Entry 9GRH (X-ray diffraction, 3.20 A resolution); this record covers chain A.

[Chain A]
Molecule: Inositol hexakisphosphate and diphosphoinositol-pentakisphosphate kinase
Organism: Saccharomyces cerevisiae
Notes: EC 2.7.4.24
UniProtKB: Q06685 (VIP1_YEAST); residues 536-1107 here = UniProt positions 536-1107
Amino-acid sequence (574 residues; row label = number of the first residue in the row):
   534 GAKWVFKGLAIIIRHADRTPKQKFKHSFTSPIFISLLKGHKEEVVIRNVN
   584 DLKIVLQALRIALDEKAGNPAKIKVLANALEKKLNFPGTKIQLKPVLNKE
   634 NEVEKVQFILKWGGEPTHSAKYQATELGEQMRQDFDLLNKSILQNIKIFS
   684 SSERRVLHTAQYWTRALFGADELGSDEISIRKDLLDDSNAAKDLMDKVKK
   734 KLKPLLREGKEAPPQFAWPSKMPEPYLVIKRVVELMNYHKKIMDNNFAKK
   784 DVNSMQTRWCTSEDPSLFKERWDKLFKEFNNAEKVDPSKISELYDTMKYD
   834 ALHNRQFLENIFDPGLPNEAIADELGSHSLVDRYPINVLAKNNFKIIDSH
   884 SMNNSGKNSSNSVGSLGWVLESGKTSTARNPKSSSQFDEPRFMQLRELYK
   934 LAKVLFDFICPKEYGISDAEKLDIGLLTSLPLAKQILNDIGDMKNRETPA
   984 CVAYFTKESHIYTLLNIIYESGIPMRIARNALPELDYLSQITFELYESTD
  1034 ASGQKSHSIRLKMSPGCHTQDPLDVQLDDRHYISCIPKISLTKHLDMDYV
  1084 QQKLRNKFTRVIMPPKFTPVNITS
Unresolved in the structure: 534-535, 702-707, 852-917, 1089-1107
Sequence notes: expression tag (534-535)
Metal / ion sites: Zn2+: His-651, Cys-793, His-836, His-1064
Curated features (UniProtKB/Swiss-Prot):
  - modified residue (Phosphoserine): Ser-895, Ser-1107
  - mutagenesis: His-548 (H548A: Does not affect enzyme activity)
Reported in the primary citation:
  - Zn2+ coordination: His-651, Cys-793, His-836, His-1064
  - mutagenesis - R547A, H548A, R551A, K817S/D819A/S821A: decreased catalytic activity on 1,5-InsP8
  - mutagenesis - P553V/G646V/G647A, K558A/K605A/K732A/K817A: abolished catalytic activity
  - mutagenesis - K554A, H651A, C793A: decreased catalytic activity
  - mutagenesis - H651A, C793A: decreased stability
  - mutagenesis - E576A/K623A/Q625S/K627A: abolished catalytic activity on 1,5-InsP8
  - mutagenesis - K554A: unchanged stability
  - catalytic residues: Arg-547, Arg-551
  - mutagenesis - E991A: increased catalytic activity on 1-InsP7
  - specificity-determining residues: Glu-991

[Summary]
The Zn2+ site is built by His-651, Cys-793, His-836 and His-1064. From UniProt: one mutagenesis site. The
paper reports catalytic residues Arg-547 and Arg-551; R547A, H548A and R551A, among others, reduce catalytic
activity on 1,5-InsP8; 11 substitutions were tested in all.
Chain A is Inositol hexakisphosphate and diphosphoinositol-pentakisphosphate kinase (Saccharomyces
cerevisiae); the structure, Crystal structure of the C-terminal phosphatase domain from Saccharomyces
cerevisiae Vip1 (apo), was determined by X-ray diffraction, deposited together with 9GRN and 9GRO.
